Entry 4NWP (X-ray diffraction, 2.10 A resolution); this record covers chains B and D of the 8 polymer chains in the assembly.

# Chain B (and D)
Name: Putative uncharacterized protein
Source organism: Pyrococcus horikoshii
Notes: chain D of this document is another copy of the same molecule, construct and numbering; everything in this record applies to it too
UniProtKB: O58404 (O58404_PYRHO); residue numbers follow UniProt; this construct covers 1-172
Chain sequence (172 residues; each row starts with the number of its first residue):
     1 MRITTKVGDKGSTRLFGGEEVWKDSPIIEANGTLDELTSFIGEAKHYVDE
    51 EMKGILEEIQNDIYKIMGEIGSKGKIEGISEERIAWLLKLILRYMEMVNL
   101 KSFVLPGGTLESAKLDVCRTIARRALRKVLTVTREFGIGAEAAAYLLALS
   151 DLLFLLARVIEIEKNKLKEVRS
Unresolved in the structure: 1-22, 101-102, 166-172 (chain D: 1-22, 172)
Sequence notes: engineered mutation Ala-85 (Lys in O58404), Leu-88 (Glu in O58404), Lys-89 (Gly in O58404), Leu-92 (Ser in O58404), Met-95 (Glu in O58404), Leu-126 (Glu in O58404), Leu-130 (Ala in O58404), Thr-133 (Leu in O58404), Ala-140 (Lys in O58404), Ala-143 (Leu in O58404), Ala-144 (Val in O58404), Leu-147 (Asn in O58404), Ala-148 (Arg in O58404)

# Interface between chain B and chain D
Pairs across the interface (37; chain B residue first):
  Ile-28(B) with Arg-127(D)
  Glu-29(B) with Arg-127(D)
  Gly-32(B) with Arg-127(D)
  Thr-33(B) with Arg-127(D)
  Asp-35(B) with Arg-119(D), salt bridge; Thr-120(D)
  Glu-36(B) with Thr-120(D); Ile-121(D); Arg-124(D), salt bridge
  Thr-38(B) with Pro-106(D)
  Ser-39(B) with Asp-116(D), hydrogen bond (side chain-backbone); Val-117(D); Arg-119(D); Thr-120(D)
  Phe-40(B) with Phe-40(D), hydrophobic; Val-117(D), hydrophobic
  Gly-42(B) with Pro-106(D); Gly-107(D); Ala-113(D)
  Glu-43(B) with Ala-113(D); Lys-114(D), salt bridge
  Lys-45(B) with Pro-106(D), hydrogen bond (side chain-backbone); Gly-107(D)
  His-46(B) with Gly-107(D), hydrogen bond (side chain-backbone); Gly-108(D); Thr-109(D), hydrogen bond (side chain-backbone); Leu-110(D)
  Tyr-47(B) with Leu-110(D)
  Glu-57(B) with Leu-105(D)
  Gln-60(B) with Leu-105(D); Pro-106(D), hydrogen bond (side chain-backbone)
  Asn-61(B) with Leu-105(D); Val-170(D); Arg-171(D), hydrogen bond (side chain-backbone)
  Tyr-64(B) with Phe-103(D); Val-170(D), hydrophobic
  Arg-124(B) with Arg-124(D)
Other interface residues (no listed pair), chain B (21 interface residues in all): Ser-25, Lys-114
Other interface residues (no listed pair), chain D (23 interface residues in all): Glu-43, Lys-128, Arg-134, Lys-168

# Overview
Chain B and chain D form an interface of 21 and 23 residues respectively, with 6 hydrogen bonds and 3 salt
bridges. Polar contacts include Asp-35(B)/Arg-119(D), Glu-36(B)/Arg-124(D) and Glu-43(B)/Lys-114(D).
Both chains are Putative uncharacterized protein (Pyrococcus horikoshii). Entry 4NWP (Computationally Designed
Two-Component Self-Assembling Tetrahedral Cage, T33-21, Crystallized in Space Group R32) was determined by
X-ray diffraction, deposited together with 4NWN, 4NWO, 4NWQ and 4NWR.
